PDB entry 6KUP | electron microscopy, 4.30 A resolution (low resolution: residue-level contacts below are approximate; hydrogen-bond / salt-bridge calls are withheld) | chains B and C of the 5 polymer chains in the assembly

[Chain B]
Protein: RNA-directed RNA polymerase catalytic subunit
From: Influenza D virus (D/swine/Oklahoma/1334/2011)
Notes: EC 2.7.7.48
UniProtKB: K9LH03 (K9LH03_9ORTO); numbering as in UniProt (aligned over 1-753)
Sequence (753 residues; row label = number of the first residue in the row):
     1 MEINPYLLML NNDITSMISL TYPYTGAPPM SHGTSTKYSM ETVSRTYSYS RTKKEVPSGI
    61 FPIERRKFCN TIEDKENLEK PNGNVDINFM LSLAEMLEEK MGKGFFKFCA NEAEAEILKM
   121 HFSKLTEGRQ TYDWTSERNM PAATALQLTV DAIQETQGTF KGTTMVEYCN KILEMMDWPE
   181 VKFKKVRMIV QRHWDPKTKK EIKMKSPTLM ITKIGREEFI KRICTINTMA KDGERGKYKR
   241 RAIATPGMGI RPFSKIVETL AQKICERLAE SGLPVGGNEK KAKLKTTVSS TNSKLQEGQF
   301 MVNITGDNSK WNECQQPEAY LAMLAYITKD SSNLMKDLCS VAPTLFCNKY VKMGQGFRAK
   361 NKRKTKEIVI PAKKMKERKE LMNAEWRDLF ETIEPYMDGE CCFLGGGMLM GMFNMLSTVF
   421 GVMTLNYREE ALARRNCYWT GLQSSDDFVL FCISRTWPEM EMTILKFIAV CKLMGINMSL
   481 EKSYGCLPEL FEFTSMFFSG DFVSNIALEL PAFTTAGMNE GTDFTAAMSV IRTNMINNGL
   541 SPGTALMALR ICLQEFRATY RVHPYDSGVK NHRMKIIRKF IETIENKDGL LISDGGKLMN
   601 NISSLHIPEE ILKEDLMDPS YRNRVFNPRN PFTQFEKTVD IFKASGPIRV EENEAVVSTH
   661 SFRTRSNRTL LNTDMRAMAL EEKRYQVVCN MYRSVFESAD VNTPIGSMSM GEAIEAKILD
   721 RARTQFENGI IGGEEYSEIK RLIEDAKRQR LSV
Unresolved in the structure: 187-207, 273-279, 431-434, 636-654, 753

[Chain C]
Protein: Polymerase PB2
From: Influenza D virus (D/swine/Oklahoma/1334/2011)
UniProtKB: K9LHF3 (K9LHF3_9ORTO); numbering as in UniProt (aligned over 1-772)
Sequence (772 residues; row label = number of the first residue in the row):
     1 MSLLLTLAKE YANLTKDKKS CKLLSQGTVS SYTTFKKWTT SRKEKNPSLR MRWAMGSKFP
    61 IMANREILEE AGIPEQWEGI DLWSKKDDVS KLGMVLASPA AITYWNFCGP GVDNSSVIKD
   121 VYKAKFMKKE RWRETLWGPM NFELVGKQRR VVETQPVEIK LNQKEIKELT MWVLFEDEAN
   181 LASKFIQENF SLVLSLRELY KGKAVNKDVA AFMIAHQFSP EKRFLPTFGP IRPERMELLH
   241 CLGGDFWKIE AVTAGSLNEE QKKRDVRAVA RKICLRASVD LFTPAEKIRD YIASVTMRFG
   301 TVERTFEDVI RNSDDISAEV TLCKAALGCE LGKSMSFGNL NLRKVSGEAE TMEKTVYWGL
   361 KPIKYKCWRG EETFYCELRK VTCMFRRSEG LDWANIGPGS PEERRELLAM VMIFCRDGRF
   421 FESAPVNIDE SFFRTRLNKE IPYQYVLLKW VRQSRDNLDA LLSTRGLIPA HIGQFGKGMG
   481 IDGSSSSSMV YKGVMLSKTP IDIVESKEKH RLFLNDNIEA VTERGAMVAS IMDLSEDNRE
   541 TFNDVTFNHV DLAVLKDEKT AIIKIYRSLV ERINTDDDGL PALIMGKRYL ELYQLDEVKD
   601 AVGLIPKRML GAYSYQARQL IQSQIKNDSY SLPEIIKLLP FCYSPPKKML FDGTFHFKNQ
   661 MYVRPGINTN LFSFSKTDKS KIYVNGSAVK IKLVLGDDEM DTSLAFVEGF QVCEYDPRAP
   721 LIPRRDLRLI GFGKKVRVFV GQGQEKTLVR TSSKRAASHD VSKNIRRMRL EV
Unresolved in the structure: 1, 88-91, 255-772

[Interface between chain B and chain C]
Contacting residue pairs (157; chain B residue first):
  H121(B) - S30(C)
  Q130(B) - R42(C)
  Q130(B) - K43(C)
  P141(B) - T39(C)
  A143(B) - T34(C)
  A143(B) - K37(C)
  Q147(B) - T34(C)
  Q147(B) - F35(C)
  Q147(B) - W38(C)
  Q154(B) - Q26(C)
  F160(B) - T28(C)
  K281(B) - R149(C)
  A282(B) - Q148(C)
  T515(B) - P47(C)
  A516(B) - P47(C)
  G517(B) - P47(C)
  G517(B) - S48(C)
  G517(B) - M51(C)
  M518(B) - E44(C)
  M518(B) - P47(C)
  R532(B) - H240(C)
  M535(B) - H240(C)
  I536(B) - L225(C)
  I536(B) - P226(C)
  I536(B) - L239(C)
  I536(B) - H240(C)
  N537(B) - R149(C)
  P542(B) - W247(C)
  T559(B) - R52(C)
  T559(B) - M55(C)
  Y560(B) - M51(C)
  Y560(B) - M55(C)
  R561(B) - R52(C)
  R561(B) - G56(C)
  H572(B) - I80(C)
  H572(B) - A100(C)
  R573(B) - M55(C)
  R573(B) - P99(C)
  K575(B) - E78(C)
  I576(B) - I80(C)
  I577(B) - T103(C)
  K579(B) - W77(C)
  F580(B) - F107(C)
  F580(B) - C108(C)
  I584(B) - F107(C)
  L590(B) - F107(C)
  D594(B) - N106(C)
  I602(B) - H240(C)
  S603(B) - W132(C)
  S603(B) - C241(C)
  S604(B) - W132(C)
  H606(B) - H240(C)
  I611(B) - K125(C)
  I611(B) - F126(C)
  L612(B) - K129(C)
  E614(B) - I118(C)
  E614(B) - F126(C)
  D615(B) - K129(C)
  Y621(B) - N106(C)
  N623(B) - G111(C)
  N623(B) - V112(C)
  N623(B) - D113(C)
  N623(B) - N114(C)
  R624(B) - W105(C)
  R624(B) - N106(C)
  R624(B) - F107(C)
  R624(B) - G109(C)
  V625(B) - N106(C)
  F626(B) - I118(C)
  N627(B) - W105(C)
  N627(B) - V112(C)
  P628(B) - N114(C)
  R629(B) - I67(C)
  R629(B) - E70(C)
  R629(B) - W105(C)
  P631(B) - A63(C)
  P631(B) - N64(C)
  P631(B) - I67(C)
  P631(B) - L68(C)
  F632(B) - I61(C)
  F632(B) - A63(C)
  F632(B) - A101(C)
  F632(B) - I102(C)
  F635(B) - M62(C)
  F635(B) - N64(C)
  F635(B) - M94(C)
  A655(B) - K125(C)
  A655(B) - F212(C)
  V656(B) - Y122(C)
  V657(B) - Y122(C)
  H660(B) - I102(C)
  H660(B) - N106(C)
  F662(B) - M51(C)
  F662(B) - M55(C)
  F662(B) - I61(C)
  F662(B) - I102(C)
  R663(B) - M62(C)
  T664(B) - A54(C)
  T664(B) - P60(C)
  R665(B) - F59(C)
  R665(B) - P60(C)
  R665(B) - M62(C)
  N667(B) - R50(C)
  M678(B) - W38(C)
  M678(B) - T40(C)
  E681(B) - K19(C)
  E682(B) - W38(C)
  R684(B) - K19(C)
  Y685(B) - L23(C)
  Y685(B) - W38(C)
  V687(B) - L14(C)
  V688(B) - L23(C)
  C689(B) - Y32(C)
  C689(B) - F35(C)
  C689(B) - K36(C)
  M691(B) - L14(C)
  Y692(B) - V29(C)
  Y692(B) - Y32(C)
  R693(B) - Y32(C)
  R693(B) - D208(C)
  S694(B) - L7(C)
  E697(B) - K207(C)
  S698(B) - F175(C)
  D700(B) - Y32(C)
  V701(B) - K167(C)
  V701(B) - T170(C)
  V701(B) - M171(C)
  V701(B) - A211(C)
  P704(B) - V29(C)
  P704(B) - S30(C)
  P704(B) - Y32(C)
  P704(B) - T33(C)
  I705(B) - V29(C)
  G706(B) - T28(C)
  G706(B) - V29(C)
  G706(B) - S30(C)
  S709(B) - S25(C)
  S709(B) - G27(C)
  S709(B) - V29(C)
  M710(B) - T28(C)
  M710(B) - Y32(C)
  M710(B) - F35(C)
  G711(B) - Y11(C)
  G711(B) - L24(C)
  I714(B) - Y11(C)
  E715(B) - Y11(C)
  K717(B) - F175(C)
  R721(B) - L4(C)
  Q725(B) - L4(C)
  I739(B) - L4(C)
  I739(B) - L5(C)
  L742(B) - A8(C)
  A746(B) - Y11(C)
  A746(B) - T15(C)
  Q749(B) - T15(C)
  R750(B) - Y11(C)
  R750(B) - S25(C)
Also at the interface, not in a pair above, chain B (116 interface residues in all): S123, T126, T144, L146, T159, T163, F502, E520, E555, L605, I607, P608, R622, N630, Q634, Q686, F696, N702, T703, S707, M708, I718, A722, I730, E738
Also at the interface, not in a pair above, chain C (105 interface residues in all): K9, E10, A12, K16, S20, C21, S31, Q76, L96, S98, Y104, P110, S115, K128, L144, D177, E178, A179, N206, E237

[Summary]
116 residues of chain B face 105 of chain C across their interface.
Chain B is RNA-directed RNA polymerase catalytic subunit and chain C is Polymerase PB2, both from Influenza D
virus (D/swine/Oklahoma/1334/2011); the structure, Structure of influenza D virus polymerase bound to vRNA
promoter in Mode A conformation(Class A2), was determined by electron microscopy together with 6KUJ, 6KUK,
6KUR, 6KUT, 6KUV and 6KV5 from the same study.
